8Y7Y - chains T and B of the 3 polymer chains in the assembly; structure by electron microscopy, 3.24 A resolution.

# Chain T
Molecule: Transmembrane protease serine 2
From: Homo sapiens
Notes: EC 3.4.21.122
UniProtKB: O15393 (TMPS2_HUMAN); aligned to UniProt positions 109-491 over residues 110-492 (the alignment contains insertions or deletions, so no single offset holds)
Amino-acid sequence (383 residues; each row starts with the number of its first residue):
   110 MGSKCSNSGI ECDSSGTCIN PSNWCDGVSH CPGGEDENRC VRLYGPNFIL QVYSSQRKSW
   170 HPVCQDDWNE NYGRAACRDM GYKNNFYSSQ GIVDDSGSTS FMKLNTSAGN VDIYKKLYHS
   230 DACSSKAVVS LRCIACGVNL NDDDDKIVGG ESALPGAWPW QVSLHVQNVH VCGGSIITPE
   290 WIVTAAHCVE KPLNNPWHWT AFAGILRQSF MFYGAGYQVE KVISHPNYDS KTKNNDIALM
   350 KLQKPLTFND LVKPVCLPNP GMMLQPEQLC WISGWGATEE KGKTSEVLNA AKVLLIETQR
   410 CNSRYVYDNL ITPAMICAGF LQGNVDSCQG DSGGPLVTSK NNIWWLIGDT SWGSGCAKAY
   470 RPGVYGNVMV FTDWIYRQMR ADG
Not modelled in the structure: 110-255, 492
Construct notes: engineered mutation Asp251 (Ser250 in O15393), Asp252 (Ser251 in O15393), Asp253 (Gln in O15393), Asp254 (Ser in O15393), Lys255 (Arg in O15393)
Disulfides: Cys410-Cys426, Cys437-Cys465
Curated features (UniProtKB/Swiss-Prot):
  - binding site (Ca(2+)): Asn132, Asp135, Val137, Asp145, Glu146
  - glycosylation (N-linked (GlcNAc...) asparagine): Asn214, Asn250

# Chain B
Molecule: Spike glycoprotein
From: Human coronavirus HKU1 (isolate N1)
UniProtKB: Q5MQD0 (SPIKE_CVHN1); numbering as in UniProt (aligned over 14-1281)
Amino-acid sequence (1268 residues; row label = number of the first residue in the row):
    14 VIGDFNCTNF AINDLNTTVP RISEYVVDVS YGLGTYYILD RVYLNTTILF TGYFPKSGAN
    74 FRDLSLKGTT YLSTLWYQKP FLSDFNNGIF SRVKNTKLYV NKTLYSEFST IVIGSVFINN
   134 SYTIVVQPHN GVLEITACQY TMCEYPHTIC KSKGSSRNES WHFDKSEPLC LFKKNFTYNV
   194 STDWLYFHFY QERGTFYAYY ADSGMPTTFL FSLYLGTLLS HYYVLPLTCN AISSNTDNET
   254 LQYWVTPLSK RQYLLKFDNR GVITNAVDCS SSFFSEIQCK TKSLLPNTGV YDLSGFTVKP
   314 VATVHRRIPD LPDCDIDKWL NNFNVPSPLN WERKIFSNCN FNLSTLLRLV HTDSFSCNNF
   374 DESKIYGSCF KSIVLDKFAI PNSRRSDLQL GSSGFLQSSN YKIDTTSSSC QLYYSLPAIN
   434 VTINNYNPSS WNRRYGFNNF NLSSHSVVYS RYCFSVNNTF CPCAKPSFAS SCKSHKPPSA
   494 SCPIGTNYRS CESTTVLDHT DWCRCSCLPD PITAYDPRSC SQKKSLVGVG EHCAGFGVDE
   554 EKCGVLDGSY NVSCLCSTDA FLGWSYDTCV SNNRCNIFSN FILNGINSGT TCSNDLLQPN
   614 TEVFTDVCVD YDLYGITGQG IFKEVSAVYY NSWQNLLYDS NGNIIGFKDF VTNKTYNIFP
   674 CYAGRVSAAF HQNASSLALL YRNLKCSYVL NNISLTTQPY FDSYLGCVFN ADNLTDYSVS
   734 SCALRMGSGF CVDYNSPSSS SSGGSGSSIS ASYRFVTFEP FNVSFVNDSI ESVGGLYEIK
   794 IPTNFTIVGQ EEFIQTNSPK VTIDCSLFVC SNYAACHDLL SEYGTFCDNI NSILDEVNGL
   854 LDTTQLHVAD TLMQGVTLSS NLNTNLHFDV DNINFKSLVG CLGPHCGSSS RSFFEDLLFD
   914 KVKLSDVGFV EAYNNCTGGS EIRDLLCVQS FNGIKVLPPI LSESQISGYT TAATVAAMFP
   974 PWSAAAGIPF SLNVQYRING LGVTMDVLNK NQKLIATAFN NALLSIQNGF SATNSALAKI
  1034 QSVVNSNAQA LNSLLQQLFN KFGAISSSLQ EILSRLDPPE AQVQIDRLIN GRLTALNAYV
  1094 SQQLSDISLV KFGAALAMEK VNECVKSQSP RINFCGNGNH ILSLVQNAPY GLLFMHFSYK
  1154 PISFKTVLVS PGLCISGDVG IAPKQGYFIK HNDHWMFTGS SYYYPEPISD KNVVFMNTCS
  1214 VNFTKAPLVY LNHSVPKLSD FESELSHWFK NQTSIAPNLT LNLHTINATF LDLYYEMNLI
  1274 QESIKSLN
Not modelled in the structure: 14-314, 619-621, 672-1281
Construct notes: engineered mutation Gly756 (Arg in Q5MQD0), Gly757 (Arg in Q5MQD0), Ser758 (Lys in Q5MQD0), Gly759 (Arg in Q5MQD0), Ser760 (Arg in Q5MQD0), Pro1071 (Ala in Q5MQD0), Pro1072 (Leu in Q5MQD0)
Disulfides: Cys327-Cys352, Cys370-Cys423, Cys382-Cys605, Cys474-Cys495, Cys476-Cys567, Cys485-Cys516, Cys504-Cys518, Cys520-Cys533, Cys556-Cys569
Covalently attached groups: N-acetylglucosamine (NAG) linked to Asn355, Asn433, Asn454, Asn564, Asn666
Curated features (UniProtKB/Swiss-Prot):
  - region: Ser905 to Tyr926 (Fusion peptide 1), Glu924 to Phe944 (Fusion peptide 2)
  - site: Arg904, Ser905 (Cleavage)
  - glycosylation (N-linked (GlcNAc...) asparagine): Asn19, Asn29, Asn58, Asn114, Asn132, Asn171, Asn188, Asn192, Asn251, Asn355, Asn433, Asn454, Asn470, Asn564, Asn666, Asn686, Asn705, Asn726, Asn775, Asn780 and 8 more in UniProt

# How chain T and chain B interact
Pairs across the interface (18; chain T residue first):
  Lys340(T) with Asp511(B)
  Lys342(T) with Leu510(B)
  Arg409(T) with Tyr528(B)
  Arg413(T) with His488(B)
  Tyr414(T) with Arg517(B), hydrogen bond (backbone-side chain); Leu521(B), hydrophobic; Pro522(B), hydrophobic
  Val415(T) with Arg517(B), hydrogen bond (backbone-side chain)
  Asp417(T) with His488(B), salt bridge; Trp515(B)
  Gln431(T) with Asp529(B)
  Trp461(T) with Leu510(B), hydrophobic
  Ser463(T) with Thr508(B)
  Tyr469(T) with Arg517(B); Leu521(B), hydrogen bond (side chain-backbone); Tyr528(B), hydrophobic
  Arg470(T) with Thr507(B); Arg517(B)
Interface residues without a listed pair, chain T (16 interface residues in all): Ser412, Leu419, Leu430, Ala468
Interface residues without a listed pair, chain B (14 interface residues in all): Cys518, Cys520, Ser532

# Summary
16 residues of chain T face 14 of chain B across their interface; the contacts include 3 hydrogen bonds and 1
salt bridge. Polar pairs include Asp417(T)-His488(B), Tyr414(T)-Arg517(B) and Val415(T)-Arg517(B). Covalently
linked N-acetylglucosamine: at Asn355(B), Asn433(B), Asn454(B), Asn564(B) and Asn666(B).
Here chain T is Transmembrane protease serine 2 (Homo sapiens) and chain B is Spike glycoprotein (Human
coronavirus HKU1 (isolate N1)). Entry 8Y7Y (Local structure of HCoV-HKU1A spike in complex with TMPRSS2 and
glycan) was determined by electron microscopy together with 8Y7X, 8Y87, 8Y88, 8Y89, 8Y8A and 8Y8B from the
same study.
